8RYT - chains A and O of the 16 polymer chains in the assembly; structure by electron microscopy, 18.00 A resolution (very low resolution: no residue pairs are listed; an interface is given only as per-side residue counts).

== Chain A (and O) ==
Molecule: Nucleoprotein
Notes: chain O of this document is another copy of the same molecule, construct and numbering; everything in this record applies to it too
UniProt: P89216 (NCAP_THOGV); numbering as in UniProt; present here: 1-184, 194-454
Sequence (445 residues; each row starts with the number of its first residue; note: 9 numbers in that range are skipped by the numbering (no residue carries them; nothing is unmodelled there)):
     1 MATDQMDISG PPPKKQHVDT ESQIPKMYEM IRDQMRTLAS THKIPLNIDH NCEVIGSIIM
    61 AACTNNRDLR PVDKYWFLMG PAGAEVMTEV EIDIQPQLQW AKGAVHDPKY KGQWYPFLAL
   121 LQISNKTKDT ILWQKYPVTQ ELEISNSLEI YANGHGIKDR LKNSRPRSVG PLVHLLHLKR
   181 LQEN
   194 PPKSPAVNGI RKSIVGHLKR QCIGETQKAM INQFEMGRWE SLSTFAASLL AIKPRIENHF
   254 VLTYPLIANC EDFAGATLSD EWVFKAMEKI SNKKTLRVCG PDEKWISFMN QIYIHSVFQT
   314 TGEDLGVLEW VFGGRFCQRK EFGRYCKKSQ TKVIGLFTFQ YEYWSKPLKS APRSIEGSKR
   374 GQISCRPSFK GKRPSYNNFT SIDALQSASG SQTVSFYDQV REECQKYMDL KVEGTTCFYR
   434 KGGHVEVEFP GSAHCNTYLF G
Disordered / not traced: 1-19, 194-196, 370-375, 395-407
What the authors report for this chain:
  - mutagenesis - R67D (10-fold), W133D (3-fold), R160D, K162D (15-fold): decreased binding to 24-mer polyU
  - mutagenesis - R386A (11-fold): decreased binding to 24-mer polyU RNA
  - mutagenesis - R160D: decreased catalytic activity

== Interface between chain A and chain O ==
At this resolution (18 A) residue pairs are not listed: 6 residues of chain A and 7 of chain O lie at the interface.

== Summary ==
6 residues of chain A and 7 residues of chain O are in contact. The paper reports that R67D, W133D and R160D
of chain A, among others, reduce binding to 24-mer polyU; R386A of chain A reduces binding to 24-mer polyU
RNA.
Chain A and chain O are both Nucleoprotein; the structure, Structural characterization of Thogoto Virus
nucleoprotein provides insights into RNA encapsidation and assembly, was determined by electron microscopy,
deposited together with 8CJW.
